3CME - chains T and 0 of the 33 polymer chains in the assembly; structure by X-ray diffraction, 2.95 A resolution.

== Chain T ==
Protein: 50S ribosomal protein L24P
Organism: Haloarcula marismortui
UniProtKB: P10972 (RL24_HALMA); residues 0-119 here correspond to UniProt positions 1-120 (UniProt number = residue number + 1)
Chain sequence (120 residues; each row starts with the number of its first residue; numbering starts at 0):
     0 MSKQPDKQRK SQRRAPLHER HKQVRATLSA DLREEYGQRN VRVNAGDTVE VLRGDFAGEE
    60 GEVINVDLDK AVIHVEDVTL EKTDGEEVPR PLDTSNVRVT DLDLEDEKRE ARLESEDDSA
Unresolved in the structure: 0
Bound ions: Na+: Ser94, Asn95 (shared with U308(0), U335(0), C342(0) of chain 0); Mg2+ near Leu112 (its only coordinating residue here)

== Chain 0 ==
Molecule: 50S ribosomal RNA
Organism: Haloarcula marismortui
Sequence (2923 nucleotides; row label = number of the first residue in the row):
     1 GUUGGCUACU AUGCCAGCUG GUGGAUUGCU CGGCUCAGGC GCUGAUGAAG GACGUGCCAA
    61 GCUGCGAUAA GCUGUGGGGA GCCGCACGGA GGCGAAGAAC CACAGAUUUC CGAAUGAGAA
   121 UCUCUCUAAC AAUUGCUUCG CGCAAUGAGG AACCCCGAGA ACUGAAACAU CUCAGUAUCG
   181 GGAGGAACAG AAAACGCAAC GUGAUGUCGU UAGUAACCGC GAGUGAACGC GAUACAGCCC
   241 AAACCGAAGC CCUCACGGGC AAUGUGGUGU CAGGGCUACC UCUCAUCAGC CGACCGUCUU
   301 CACGAAGUCU CUUGGAAUAG AGCGUGAUAC AGGGUGACAA CCCCGUACUG AAGACCAGUA
   361 CGCUGUGCGG UAGUGCCAGA GUAGCGGGGG UUGGAUAUCC CUCGCGAAUA ACGCAGGCAU
   421 CGACUGCGAA GGCUAAACAC AACCUGAGAC CGAUAGUGAA CAAGUAGUGU GAACGAACGC
   481 UGCAAAGUAC CCUCAGAAGG GAGGCGAAAU AGAGCAUGAA AUCAGUUGGC GAUCGAGCGA
   541 CAGGGCAUAC AAGGUCCCUU GACGAAUGAC CGAGACGCGA GUCUCCAGUA AGACUCACGG
   601 GAAGCCGAUG UUCUGUCGUA CGUUUUGAAA AACGAGCCAG GGAGUGUGUC UGUAUGGCAA
   661 GUCUAACCGG AGUAUCCGGG GAGGCACAGG GAAACCGACA UGGCCGCAGG GCUUUGCCCG
   721 AGGGCCGCCG UCUUCAAGGG CGGGGAGCCA UGUGGACACG ACCCGAAUCC GGACGAUCUA
   781 CGCAUGGACA AGAUGAAGCG UGCCGAAAGG CACGUGGAAG UCUGUUAGAG UUGGUGUCCU
   841 ACAAUACCCU CUCGUGAUCU AUGUGUAGGG GUGAAAGGCC CAUCGAGUCC GGCAACAGCU
   901 GGUUCCAAUC GAAACAUGUC GAAGCAUGAC CUCCGCCGAG GUAGUCUGUG AGGUAGAGCG
   961 ACCGAUUGGU GUGUCCGCCU CCGAGAGGAG UCGGCACACC UGUCAAACUC CAAACUUACA
  1021 GACGCUGUUU GACGCGGGGA UUCCGGUGCG CGGGGUAAGC CUGUGUACCA GGAGGGGAAC
  1081 AACCCAGAGA UAGGUUAAGG UCCCCAAGUG UGGAUUAAGU GUAAUCCUCU GAAGGUGGUC
  1141 UCGAGCCCUA GACAGCCGGG AGGUGAGCUU AGAAGCAGCU ACCCUCUAAG AAAAGCGUAA
  1201 CAGCUUACCG GCCGAGGUUU GAGGCGCCCA AAAUGAUCGG GACUCAAAUC CACCACCGAG
  1261 ACCUGUCCGU ACCACUCAUA CUGGUAAUCG AGUAGAUUGG CGCUCUAAUU GGAUGGAAGC
  1321 AGGGGCGAGA GCUCCUGUGG ACCGAUUAGU GACGAAAAUC CUGGCCAUAG UAGCAGCGAU
  1381 AGUCGGGUGA GAACCCCGAC GGCCUAAUGG AUAAGGGUUC CUCAGCACUG CUGAUCAGCU
  1441 GAGGGUUAGC CGGUCCUAAG UCUCACCGCA ACUCGACUGA GACGAAAUGG GAAACAGGUU
  1501 AAUAUUCCUG UGCCAUCAUG CAGUGAAAGU UGACGCCCUG GGGUCGAUCA CGCCGGGCAU
  1561 UCGCCCGGUC GAACCGUCCA ACUCCGUGGA AGCCGUAAUG GCAGGAAGCG GACGAACGGC
  1621 GGCAUAGGGA AACGUGAUUC AACCUGGGGC CCAUGAAAAG ACGAGCAUGA UGUCCGUACC
  1681 GAGAACCGAC ACAGGUGUCC AUGGCGGCGA AAGCCAAGGC CUGUCGGGAG CAACCAACGU
  1741 UAGGGAAUUC GGCAAGUUAG UCCCGUACCU UCGGAAGAAG GGAUGCCUGC UCCGGAACGG
  1801 AGCAGGUCGC AGUGACUCGG AAGCUCGGAC UGUCUAGUAA CAACAUAGGU GACCGCAAAU
  1861 CCGCAAGGAC UCGUACGGUC ACUGAAUCCU GCCCAGUGCA GGUAUCUGAA CACCUCGUAC
  1921 AAGAGGACGA AGGACCUGUC AACGGCGGGG GUAACUAUGA CCCUCUUAAG GUAGCGUAGU
  1981 ACCUUGCCGC AUCAGUAGCG GCUUGCAUGA AUGGAUUAAC CAGAGCUUCA CUGUCCCAAC
  2041 GUUGGGCCCG GUGAACUGUA CAUUCCAGUG CGGAGUCUGG AGACACCCAG GGGGAAGCGA
  2101 AGACCCUAUG GAGCUUUACU GCAGGCUGUC GCUGAGACGU GGUCGCCGAU GUGCAGCAUA
  2161 GGUAGGAGUC GUUACAGAGG UACCCGCGCU AGCGGGCCAC CCAGACAACA GUGAAAUACU
  2221 ACCCGUCGGU GACUGCGACU CUCACUCCGG GAGGAGGACA CCGAUAGCCG GGCAGUUUGA
  2281 CUGGGGCGGU ACGCGCUCGA AAAGAUAUCG AGCGCGCCCU AUGGUCAUCU CAGCCGGGAC
  2341 AGAGACCCGG CGAAGAGUGC AAGAGCAAAA GAUGACUUGA CAGUGUUCUU CCCAACGAGG
  2401 AACGCUGACG CGAAAGCGUG GUCUAGCGAA CCAAUUAGCC UGCUUGAUGC GGGCAAUUGA
  2461 UGACAGAAAA GCUACCCUAG GGAUAACAGA GUCGUCACUC GCAAGAGCAC AUAUCGACCG
  2521 AGUGGCUUGC UACCUCGAUG UCGGUUCCCU CCAUCCUGCC CGUGCAGAAG CGGGCAAGGG
  2581 UGAGGUUGUU CGCCUAUUAA AGGAGGUCGU GAGCUGGGUU UAGACCGUCG UGAGACAGGU
  2641 CGGCUGCUAU CUACUGGGUG UGUAAUGGUG UCUGACAAGA ACGACCGUAU AGUACGAGAG
  2701 GAACUACGGU UGGUGGCCAC UGGUGUACCG GUUGUUCGAG AGAGCACGUG CCGGGUAGCC
  2761 ACGCCACACG GGGUAAGAGC UGAACGCAUC UAAGCUCGAA ACCCACUUGG AAAAGAGACA
  2821 CCGCCGAGGU CCCGCGUACA AGACGCGGUC GAUAGACUCG GGGUGUGCGC GUCGAGGUAA
  2881 CGAGACGUUA AGCCCACGAG CACUAACAGA CCAAAGCCAU CAU
Unresolved in the structure: 1-9, 126-127, 715, 971-998, 1560, 1952-1963, 2137-2236, 2339-2343, 2665-2666, 2915-2923
Modified positions: 1MA (6-hydro-1-methyladenosine-5'-monophosphate) at position 628, OMU (o2'-methyluridine 5'-monophosphate) at position 2587, OMG (o2'-methylguanosine-5'-monophosphate) at position 2588, UR3 (3-methyluridine-5'-monophoshate) at position 2619, PSU (pseudouridine-5'-monophosphate) at position 2621
Bound ions: Na+ site 1: C40, G41; Na+ site 2: G56, A59, G61; Sr2+ site 1 near C85 (its only coordinating residue here); Na+ site 3: U107, U108; Na+ site 4: C130, U146; Mg2+ site 1: A165, C168; Na+ site 5: A165, A166; Mg2+ site 2 near A166 (its only coordinating residue here); Na+ site 6: U170, C218, G221; Na+ site 7: G196, A415, G416; Na+ site 8: U308, U335, C342 (shared with Ser94(T), Asn95(T) of chain T); Na+ site 9: G386, U402; 34 more Na+ sites not listed; 15 more Sr2+ sites not listed; 15 more Mg2+ sites not listed
Small-molecule neighbours: 6-aminohexanoic acid / phenylalanine: G2102, C2104, A2486, G2540, U2620, PSU_2621
From the paper describing this entry:
  - binding site for the 3-nt RNA strand: G2284, G2285, A2486, A2637
  - binding site for the 3-nt RNA strand: OMG_2588, U2589, U2590, G2618
  - conformationally variable residues (loop rearrangement): G2618 to U2620

== Chain T / chain 0 interface ==
Contacting residue pairs (111):
  Ser1(T) with A331(0), base contact; G446(0), phosphate contact; A447(0), hydrogen bond to the phosphate
  Lys2(T) with G332(0), hydrogen bond to the sugar; A447(0), hydrogen bond to the phosphate; G448(0), salt bridge to the phosphate
  Gln3(T) with A447(0), base contact; G448(0), hydrogen bond to the base
  Pro4(T) with G332(0), phosphate contact; G333(0), sugar contact
  Asp5(T) with U30(0), hydrogen bond to the sugar; C31(0), phosphate contact; G32(0), base contact
  Lys6(T) with G446(0), salt bridge to the phosphate
  Gln7(T) with G332(0), hydrogen bond to the base; G333(0), sugar contact
  Arg8(T) with U30(0), salt bridge to the phosphate; C31(0), salt bridge to the phosphate; G333(0), phosphate contact; G334(0), salt bridge to the phosphate
  Lys9(T) with G32(0), salt bridge to the phosphate
  Gln11(T) with G333(0), hydrogen bond to the sugar; G334(0), sugar contact
  Arg12(T) with C31(0), salt bridge to the phosphate
  Arg13(T) with C31(0), hydrogen bond to the phosphate; G32(0), salt bridge to the phosphate
  Pro15(T) with C100(0), sugar contact; C101(0), sugar contact
  Leu16(T) with C82(0), phosphate contact; C83(0), phosphate contact; A99(0), sugar contact; C100(0), hydrogen bond to the sugar
  His17(T) with G78(0), sugar contact; A99(0), base contact; C100(0), hydrogen bond to the sugar; C101(0), hydrogen bond to the sugar
  His20(T) with G79(0), sugar contact; A99(0), hydrogen bond to the base
  Lys21(T) with C343(0), sugar contact; C344(0), phosphate contact; G345(0), salt bridge to the phosphate
  Arg24(T) with C343(0), sugar contact; C344(0), salt bridge to the phosphate
  Thr26(T) with C342(0), phosphate contact; C343(0), hydrogen bond to the phosphate
  Arg32(T) with U308(0), salt bridge to the phosphate
  Arg38(T) with A306(0), salt bridge to the phosphate; G307(0), salt bridge to the phosphate; U308(0), salt bridge to the phosphate
  Asn39(T) with C343(0), phosphate contact; C344(0), hydrogen bond to the phosphate
  Arg41(T) with G79(0), phosphate contact; A80(0), sugar contact; G81(0), salt bridge to the phosphate
  Asn43(T) with A80(0), hydrogen bond to the phosphate; G81(0), phosphate contact
  Ala44(T) with G81(0), hydrogen bond to the phosphate
  Arg52(T) with U308(0), hydrogen bond to the base; A316(0), phosphate contact; A317(0), phosphate contact; U318(0), salt bridge to the phosphate
  Gly53(T) with A316(0), phosphate contact; A317(0), phosphate contact; G336(0), base contact
  Asp54(T) with G315(0), hydrogen bond to the sugar; A316(0), sugar contact; G336(0), hydrogen bond to the base
  Val65(T) with G81(0), sugar contact
  Leu67(T) with G81(0), phosphate contact; C82(0), hydrogen bond to the phosphate
  Asp68(T) with C82(0), phosphate contact; C85(0), phosphate contact
  Lys69(T) with C87(0), hydrogen bond to the sugar
  Leu79(T) with A484(0), sugar contact; A486(0), sugar contact
  Glu80(T) with A486(0), hydrogen bond to the sugar
  Lys81(T) with A485(0), phosphate contact; A486(0), salt bridge to the phosphate; G487(0), hydrogen bond to the phosphate
  Thr82(T) with G487(0), hydrogen bond to the phosphate; U488(0), sugar contact; A489(0), base contact
  Asp83(T) with A489(0), hydrogen bond to the sugar
  Val87(T) with A486(0), phosphate contact
  Arg89(T) with G336(0), base contact; C483(0), hydrogen bond to the base; A484(0), hydrogen bond to the sugar
  Pro90(T) with A484(0), sugar contact; A485(0), phosphate contact
  Asp92(T) with U335(0), sugar contact
  Ser94(T) with U308(0), base contact; G334(0), hydrogen bond to the base; U335(0), sugar contact; C342(0), hydrogen bond to the sugar; C343(0), sugar contact
  Asn95(T) with U308(0), base contact; U335(0), hydrogen bond to the sugar; G336(0), hydrogen bond to the phosphate
  Arg97(T) with U308(0), sugar contact; C309(0), salt bridge to the phosphate
  Asp105(T) with A95(0), base contact; G97(0), hydrogen bond to the base
  Glu106(T) with G97(0), base contact
  Lys107(T) with G79(0), hydrogen bond to the base; G97(0), base contact
  Arg111(T) with G79(0), salt bridge to the phosphate; A80(0), salt bridge to the phosphate
  Asp116(T) with C303(0), sugar contact
  Asp117(T) with C303(0), phosphate contact
  Ser118(T) with C303(0), hydrogen bond to the phosphate; G304(0), phosphate contact
Other interface residues (no listed pair), chain T (57 interface residues in all): Glu18, Ala25, Val42, Leu51, Asp66, Arg108
Other interface residues (no listed pair), chain 0 (49 interface residues in all): G77, C301, G504

== In short ==
The interface between chain T and chain 0 involves 57 residues on one side and 49 on the other, with 34
hydrogen bonds and 20 salt bridges. Polar pairs include Gln3(T)-G448(0), Gln7(T)-G332(0) and His20(T)-A99(0).
The paper reports a binding site for the 3-nt RNA strand at G2284(0), G2285(0) and A2486(0) among others;
conformational variability at G2618(0).
Chain T is 50S ribosomal protein L24P and chain 0 is 50S ribosomal RNA, both from Haloarcula marismortui; the
structure, The Structure of CA and CCA-PHE-CAP-BIO Bound to the Large Ribosomal Subunit of Haloarcula
Marismortui, was determined by X-ray diffraction (same publication as 3CMA).
